6RWO - chains A and W of the 16 polymer chains in the assembly; structure by electron microscopy, 3.05 A resolution.

Chain A:
Protein: Pol protein
Organism: Simian immunodeficiency virus
UniProt: E1ANT8 (E1ANT8_SIV); residues 1-289 here correspond to UniProt positions 735-1023 (UniProt number = residue number + 734)
Chain sequence (290 residues; row label = number of the first residue in the row; numbering starts at 0):
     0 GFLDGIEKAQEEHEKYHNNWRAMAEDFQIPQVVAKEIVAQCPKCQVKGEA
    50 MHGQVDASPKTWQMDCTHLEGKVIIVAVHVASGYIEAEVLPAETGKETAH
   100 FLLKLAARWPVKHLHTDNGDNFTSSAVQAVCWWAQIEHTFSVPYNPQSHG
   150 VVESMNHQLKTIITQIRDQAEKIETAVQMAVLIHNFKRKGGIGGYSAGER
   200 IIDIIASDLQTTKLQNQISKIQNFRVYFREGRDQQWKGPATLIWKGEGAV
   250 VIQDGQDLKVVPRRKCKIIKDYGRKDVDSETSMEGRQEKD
Not modelled in the structure: 270-289
Differences from the reference sequence: expression tag (0); engineered mutation Asp119 (Ala853 in E1ANT8), Ser140 (Gly874 in E1ANT8), His148 (Gln882 in E1ANT8)
Bound ions: Zn2+: His12, His16, Cys40, Cys43; Mg2+ site 1: Asp64, Asp116 (together with Bictegravir); Mg2+ site 2: Asp64, Glu152 (together with Bictegravir)
Ligand contacts: Bictegravir (KLQ): Asp64, Asp116, Asn117, Gly118, Tyr143, Pro145, Gln146, Glu152
From the paper describing this entry:
  - contacts within the chain: Thr97-Phe121 (hydrophobic contact), His114-Ser140 (hydrogen bond), Asp116-Phe121 (hydrophobic contact), His114-Thr138 (hydrogen bond), Ser140-His148, His148-Glu152
  - Mg2+ coordination: Glu152
  - conformationally variable residues: His148

Chain W:
Molecule: 30-nt DNA strand
Organism: Simian immunodeficiency virus
Sequence (30 nucleotides; numbered -8 to 21; the number before each row is that of its first residue; numbers below 1 keep their minus sign (DG-8 is residue -8)):
    -8 GTTCTAGAAGGCTAAGAAAAATCTCTACCA
Not modelled in the structure: -8 to 1

Chain A / chain W interface:
Residue-residue contacts (9; chain A residue first):
  Pro29(A) - DA11(W)  phosphate contact
  Gln30(A) - DA11(W)  phosphate contact
  Gln30(A) - DA12(W)  hydrogen bond to the phosphate
  Val31(A) - DA11(W)  phosphate contact
  Lys46(A) - DT17(W)  hydrogen bond to the base
  Ala49(A) - DC16(W)  base contact
  Ala49(A) - DT17(W)  sugar contact
  Met50(A) - DT17(W)  sugar contact
  His51(A) - DT17(W)  phosphate contact
Also at the interface, not in a pair above, chain W (5 interface residues in all): DA18

Summary:
The interface between chain A and chain W involves 7 residues on one side and 5 on the other, with 2 hydrogen
bonds. Among the polar pairs are Lys46(A)-DT17(W) and Gln30(A)-DA12(W). Ligands of chain A: Bictegravir.
His12(A), His16(A), Cys40(A) and Cys43(A) form the Zn2+ site. From the paper: Mg2+ coordination by Glu152(A);
conformational variability at His148(A).
Chain A is Pol protein and chain W is a 30-nt DNA strand, both from Simian immunodeficiency virus; the
structure, SIVrcm intasome (Q148H/G140S) in complex with bictegravir, was determined by electron microscopy,
deposited together with 6RWL, 6RWM and 6RWN.
